Entry 8JD6 (electron microscopy, 3.40 A resolution); this record covers chains B and A of the 6 polymer chains in the assembly.

[Chain B]
Molecule: Guanine nucleotide-binding protein G(I)/G(S)/G(T) subunit beta-1
Source organism: Homo sapiens
UniProt: P62873 (GBB1_HUMAN); residue numbers follow UniProt; this construct covers 2-340
Amino-acid sequence (351 residues; numbered -10 to 340; the number before each row is that of its first residue; numbers below 1 keep their minus sign (Met-10 is residue -10)):
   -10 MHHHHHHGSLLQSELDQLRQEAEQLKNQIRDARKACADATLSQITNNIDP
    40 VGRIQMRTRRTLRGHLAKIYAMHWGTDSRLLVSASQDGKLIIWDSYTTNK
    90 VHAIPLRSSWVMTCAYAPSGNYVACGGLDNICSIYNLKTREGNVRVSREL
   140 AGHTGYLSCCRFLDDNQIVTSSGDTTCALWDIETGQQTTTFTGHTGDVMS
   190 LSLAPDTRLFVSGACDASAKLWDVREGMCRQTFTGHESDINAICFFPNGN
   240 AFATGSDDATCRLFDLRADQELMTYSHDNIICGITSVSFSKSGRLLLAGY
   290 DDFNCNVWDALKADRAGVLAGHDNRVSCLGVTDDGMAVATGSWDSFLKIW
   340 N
Unresolved in the structure: -10 to 39
Differences from the reference sequence: initiating methionine (-10); expression tag (-9 to 1)
Curated features (UniProtKB/Swiss-Prot):
  - modified residue: Ser2 (N-acetylserine), His266 (Phosphohistidine)

[Chain A]
Molecule: Guanine nucleotide-binding protein G(i) subunit alpha-3
Source organism: Homo sapiens
UniProt: P08754 (GNAI3_HUMAN); residues 1-354 here = UniProt positions 1-354
Amino-acid sequence (354 residues; row label = number of the first residue in the row):
     1 MGCTLSAEDKAAVERSKMIDRNLREDGEKAAKEVKLLLLGAGESGKNTIV
    51 KQMKIIHEDGYSEDECKQYKVVVYSNTIQSIIAIIRAMGRLKIDFGEAAR
   101 ADDARQLFVLAGSAEEGVMTPELAGVIKRLWRDGGVQACFSRSREYQLND
   151 SASYYLNDLDRISQSNYIPTQQDVLRTRVKTTGIVETHFTDKDLYFKMFD
   201 VGAQRSERKKWIHCFEGVTAIIFCVALSDYDLVLAEDEEMNRMHASMKLF
   251 DSICNNKWFTETSIILFLNKKDLFEEKIKRSPLTICYPEYTGSNTYEEAA
   301 AYIQCQFEDLNRRKDTKEIYTHFTCSTDTKNVQFVFDAVTDVIIKNNLKE
   351 CGLY
Unresolved in the structure: 1-5, 57-182
Differences from the reference sequence: conflict Asn47 (Ser in P08754), Asp191 (Phe in P08754), Ala203 (Gly in P08754), Ala245 (Glu in P08754), Ser326 (Ala in P08754)
Curated features (UniProtKB/Swiss-Prot):
  - region: Lys35 to Lys46, Thr48 (G1 motif), Asp173 to Thr181 (G2 motif), Phe196 to Gly202, Gln204, Arg205 (G3 motif), Ile265 to Asp272 (G4 motif), Thr324, Cys325, Thr327 to Thr329 (G5 motif)
  - binding site (GTP): Gly42, Glu43, Ser44, Gly45, Lys46, Thr48, Asp150, Ser151, Leu175, Arg176, Thr177, Arg178, Val179, Lys180, Thr181, Val201, Asn269, Lys270, Asp272, Leu273 and 2 more in UniProt
  - binding site (GDP): Glu43, Ser44, Gly45, Lys46, Thr48, Ser151, Leu175, Arg176, Thr177, Arg178, Asn269, Lys270, Asp272, Cys325
  - binding site (Mg(2+)): Thr181
  - modified residue: Arg178 (ADP-ribosylarginine), Gln204 (Deamidated glutamine), Cys351 (ADP-ribosylcysteine)
  - lipidation: Gly2 (N-myristoyl glycine), Cys3 (S-palmitoyl cysteine)

[Interface between chain B and chain A]
Residue-residue contacts - 35 pairs, chain B then chain A:
  Gly53(B) with Leu23(A)
  Leu55(B) with Leu23(A); Gly27(A)
  Lys57(B) with His213(A), hydrogen bond (side chain-backbone); Cys214(A); Glu216(A)
  Tyr59(B) with Cys214(A)
  Gln75(B) with Cys214(A), hydrogen bond (side chain-backbone)
  Ile80(B) with Leu23(A), hydrophobic
  Asn88(B) with Ala12(A), hydrogen bond (side chain-backbone); Ser16(A)
  Lys89(B) with Ser16(A); Ile19(A); Asp20(A), salt bridge; Leu23(A)
  Ala92(B) with Ile19(A), hydrophobic
  Trp99(B) with Phe199(A), hydrophobic; Cys214(A); Phe215(A), hydrophobic
  Met101(B) with His213(A)
  Leu117(B) with Ile184(A), hydrophobic; Gln204(A); Phe215(A), hydrophobic
  Asn119(B) with Gly183(A), hydrogen bond (side chain-backbone)
  Tyr145(B) with Gln204(A); Ser206(A)
  Gly162(B) with Ser206(A)
  Asp186(B) with Glu207(A)
  Met188(B) with Lys210(A)
  Cys204(B) with Lys210(A)
  Asp228(B) with Lys210(A)
  Ile229(B) with Lys210(A)
  Arg314(B) with Trp258(A)
  Trp332(B) with His213(A); Trp258(A), hydrophobic
Interface residues without a listed pair, chain B (24 interface residues in all): Lys78, Asp118
Interface residues without a listed pair, chain A (21 interface residues in all): Val13, Lys35, Trp211

[In short]
24 residues of chain B face 21 of chain A across their interface, with 4 hydrogen bonds and 1 salt bridge.
Polar contacts include Lys89(B)-Asp20(A), Lys57(B)-His213(A) and Gln75(B)-Cys214(A). From UniProt: 22
GTP-binding residues, 14 GDP-binding residues and Mg2+-binding residue Thr181(A) on chain A.
Chain B is Guanine nucleotide-binding protein G(I)/G(S)/G(T) subunit beta-1 and chain A is Guanine
nucleotide-binding protein G(i) subunit alpha-3, both from Homo sapiens; the structure, Cryo-EM structure of
Gi1-bound metabotropic glutamate receptor mGlu4, was determined by electron microscopy together with 8JCU,
8JCV, 8JCW, 8JCX, 8JCY, 8JCZ and 6 further entries from the same study.
